Entry 6L66 (X-ray diffraction, 2.17 A resolution); this record covers chains A and C.

== Chain A ==
Name: NAD-dependent protein deacetylase sirtuin-2
Organism: Homo sapiens
Notes: EC 2.3.1.286
UniProt: Q8IXJ6 (SIR2_HUMAN); residues 52-355 here = UniProt positions 52-355
Amino-acid sequence (304 residues; row label = number of the first residue in the row):
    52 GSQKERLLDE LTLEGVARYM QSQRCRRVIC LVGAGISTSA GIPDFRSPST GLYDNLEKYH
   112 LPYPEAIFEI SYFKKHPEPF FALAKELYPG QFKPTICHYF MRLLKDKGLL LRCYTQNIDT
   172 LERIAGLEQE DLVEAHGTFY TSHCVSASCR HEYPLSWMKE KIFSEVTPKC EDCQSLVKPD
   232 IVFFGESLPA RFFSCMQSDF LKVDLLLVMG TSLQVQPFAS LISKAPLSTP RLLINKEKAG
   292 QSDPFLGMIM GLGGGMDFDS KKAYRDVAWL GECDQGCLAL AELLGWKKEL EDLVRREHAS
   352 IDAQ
Unresolved in the structure: 298-303
Differences from the reference sequence: conflict Gln74 (Glu in Q8IXJ6)
Swiss-Prot annotation at these positions:
  - active site: His187 (Proton acceptor)
  - binding site (NAD(+)): Ala85 to Thr89, Asp95 to Arg97, Gln167 to Asp170, Thr262, Ser263, Asn286 to Glu288, Cys324
  - binding site (Zn(2+)): Cys195, Cys200, Cys221, Cys224
  - modified residue (Phosphoserine): Ser53, Ser100, Ser207
  - mutagenesis: Ser53 (S53A: Reduces deacetylase activity), Arg97 (R97A: No effect on deacetylase activity), Ser98 (S98A: Inhibits deacetylase activity), Ser100 (S100A: Reduces deacetylase activity), Glu116 (E116A: Reduces binding for the peptide inhibitor S2iL5), Glu120 (E120A: Reduces binding for the peptide inhibitor S2iL5), Gln167 (Q167A: Reduces deacetylase activity. Inhibits the block of entry to chromosome condensation and subsequent hyperploidy cell formation in response to mitotic stress ...), Asn168 (N168A: Abolishes deacetylation of alpha-tubulin. Inhibits deacetylation of histone H3 at 'Lys-18' ...), Asp170 (D170A/N: Reduces deacetylase activity), His187 (H187Y/A: Inhibits deacetylase activity toward histone, alpha-tubulin, FZR1 and CDC20. No effect on CDK2-dependent phosphorylation ...), Phe244 (F244A: Strongly reduces binding for the peptide inhibitor S2iL5), Gln265 (Q265A: Reduces binding for the peptide inhibitor S2iL5), 6 further mutagenesis entries in UniProt

== Chain C ==
Name: Pro-arg-lys-gln-leu-ala
Amino-acid sequence (6 residues; numbered 7 to 12; the number before each row is that of its first residue):
     7 PRKQLA
Covalently attached groups: tridecanethial (3LX) linked to Lys9

== How chain A and chain C interact ==
Pairs across the interface (22):
  Tyr104(A) with Leu11(C)
  Glu116(A) with Leu11(C)
  His187(A) with Lys9(C)
  Val233(A) with Lys9(C), hydrogen bond (backbone-side chain)
  Phe234(A) with Lys9(C)
  Phe235(A) with Lys9(C); Gln10(C); Leu11(C), hydrophobic
  Gly236(A) with Arg8(C), hydrogen bond (backbone-side chain); Lys9(C), hydrogen bond (backbone-backbone)
  Glu237(A) with Arg8(C); Lys9(C), hydrogen bond (backbone-backbone)
  Ser238(A) with Arg8(C)
  Leu239(A) with Lys9(C)
  Gln265(A) with Leu11(C); Ala12(C), hydrogen bond (backbone-backbone)
  Val266(A) with Gln10(C); Leu11(C), hydrophobic
  Gln267(A) with Arg8(C); Lys9(C); Gln10(C), hydrogen bond (backbone-backbone)
  Pro268(A) with Arg8(C)
Interface residues without a listed pair, chain A (15 interface residues in all): Phe244
Interface residues without a listed pair, chain C (6 interface residues in all): Pro7

== Summary ==
15 residues of chain A and 6 residues of chain C are in contact; the contacts include 6 hydrogen bonds. Polar
contacts include Val233(A)-Lys9(C), Gly236(A)-Arg8(C) and Gly236(A)-Lys9(C). UniProt lists active-site residue
His187(A), 18 NAD+-binding residues, 4 Zn2+-binding residues and 18 mutagenesis sites on chain A.
Here chain A is NAD-dependent protein deacetylase sirtuin-2 (Homo sapiens) and chain C is
Pro-arg-lys-gln-leu-ala. Entry 6L66 (Sirtuin 2 protein with H3K18 myristoylated peptide and intact NAD
molecule) was determined by X-ray diffraction.
